Entry 8X5D (electron microscopy, 3.10 A resolution); this record covers chains H and B of the 13 polymer chains in the assembly.

Chain H:
Molecule: CRISPR system Cms endoribonuclease Csm3
From: Mycobacterium tuberculosis
UniProt: A0A045JG98 (A0A045JG98_MYCTX); residues 1-236 here = UniProt positions 1-236
Amino-acid sequence (239 residues; numbered -2 to 236; the number before each row is that of its first residue; numbers below 1 keep their minus sign (Met-2 is residue -2)):
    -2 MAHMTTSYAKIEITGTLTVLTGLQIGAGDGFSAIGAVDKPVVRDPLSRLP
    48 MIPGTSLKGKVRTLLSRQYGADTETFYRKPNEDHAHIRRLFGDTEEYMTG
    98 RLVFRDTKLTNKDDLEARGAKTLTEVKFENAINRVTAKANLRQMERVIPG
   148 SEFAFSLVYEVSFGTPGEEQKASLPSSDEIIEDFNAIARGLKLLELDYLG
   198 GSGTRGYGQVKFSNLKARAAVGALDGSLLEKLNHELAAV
Not modelled in the structure: -2 to 1
Differences from the reference sequence: initiating methionine (-2); expression tag (-1 to 0)

Chain B:
Molecule: Csm2
From: Mycobacterium canettii
Amino-acid sequence (133 residues; numbered -2 to 130; the number before each row is that of its first residue; numbers below 1 keep their minus sign (Met-2 is residue -2)):
    -2 MAHMSVIQDDYVKQAEQVIRGLPKKNGDFELTTTQLRVLLSLTAQLFDEA
    48 QLSSDQNLSPALRDKVQYLRVRFVYQAGREKAVRVFVERAGLLDELAQIG
    98 DSRDRLLKFCHYMEALVAYKKFLDPKETSKETE
Not modelled in the structure: -2 to 6, 22-29, 119-130

How chain H and chain B interact:
Contacting residue pairs (23; chain H residue first):
  Ile31(H) - Leu37(B)  hydrophobic
  Ile31(H) - Ala41(B)
  Ile31(H) - Glu111(B)
  Ile31(H) - Ala115(B)  hydrophobic
  Gly32(H) - Arg34(B)
  Gly32(H) - Leu37(B)
  Ala33(H) - Arg34(B)
  Ala33(H) - Lys118(B)
  Val34(H) - Arg34(B)
  Leu43(H) - Leu49(B)
  Ser44(H) - Leu49(B)
  Arg45(H) - Phe44(B)
  Arg45(H) - Asp45(B)  salt bridge
  Arg45(H) - Gln48(B)  hydrogen bond
  Arg45(H) - Leu49(B)
  Lys109(H) - Glu46(B)  salt bridge
  Lys118(H) - Gln42(B)
  Lys118(H) - Arg69(B)
  Val123(H) - Arg34(B)
  Leu138(H) - Thr31(B)
  Gln140(H) - Thr30(B)
  Gln140(H) - Thr31(B)
  Gln140(H) - Arg34(B)
Interface residues without a listed pair, chain H (14 interface residues in all): Thr119, Phe125
Interface residues without a listed pair, chain B (17 interface residues in all): Tyr65, Val114

In short:
14 residues of chain H face 17 of chain B across their interface; the contacts include 1 hydrogen bond and 2
salt bridges. Among the polar pairs are Arg45(H)-Asp45(B), Lys109(H)-Glu46(B) and Arg45(H)-Gln48(B).
Here chain H is CRISPR system Cms endoribonuclease Csm3 (Mycobacterium tuberculosis) and chain B is Csm2
(Mycobacterium canettii). Entry 8X5D (The cryo-EM structure of the Mycobacterium tuberculosis CRISPR-Csm
complex) was determined by electron microscopy, deposited together with 8WFX.
